4X1C - chains A and D of the 6 polymer chains in the assembly; structure by X-ray diffraction, 1.70 A resolution.

== Chain A (and D) ==
Name: 2-hydroxymuconate tautomerase
Organism: Pseudomonas putida
Notes: EC 5.3.2.6; chain D of this document is another copy of the same molecule, construct and numbering; everything in this record applies to it too
Reference sequence: Q01468 (4OT1_PSEPU); residues 1-62 here correspond to UniProt positions 2-63 (UniProt number = residue number + 1)
Sequence (62 residues; each row starts with the number of its first residue):
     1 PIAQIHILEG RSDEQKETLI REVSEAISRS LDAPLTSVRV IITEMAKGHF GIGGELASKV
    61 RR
Unresolved in the structure: 59-62 (chain D: 60-62)
Modified positions: P1 (1-ethenyl-L-proline; N80)

== Chain A / chain D interface ==
Residue-residue contacts - 31 pairs, chain A then chain D:
  P1(A) with H6(D)
  I2(A) with Q4(D); I5(D); H6(D), hydrogen bond (backbone-backbone); F50(D), hydrophobic
  A3(A) with Q4(D)
  Q4(A) with I2(D); A3(D); Q4(D), hydrogen bond (backbone-backbone)
  I5(A) with I2(D)
  H6(A) with P1(D); I2(D), hydrogen bond (backbone-backbone)
  I7(A) with L31(D), hydrophobic
  Q15(A) with L31(D)
  T18(A) with S30(D)
  L19(A) with I27(D), hydrophobic; S30(D)
  E22(A) with A26(D); R29(D), salt bridge; S30(D)
  V23(A) with A26(D); I27(D), hydrophobic
  A26(A) with E22(D)
  I27(A) with V23(D), hydrophobic
  R29(A) with E22(D), salt bridge
  S30(A) with T18(D); L19(D); E22(D)
  L31(A) with I7(D), hydrophobic; L19(D), hydrophobic
  F50(A) with I2(D), hydrophobic
Other interface residues (no listed pair), chain A (19 interface residues in all): R11
Other interface residues (no listed pair), chain D (19 interface residues in all): R11, M45

== Summary ==
Chain A and chain D each contribute 19 residues to their interface, with 3 hydrogen bonds and 2 salt bridges.
Among the polar pairs are E22(A)-R29(D), I2(A)-H6(D) and Q4(A)-Q4(D).
Both chains are 2-hydroxymuconate tautomerase (Pseudomonas putida). Entry 4X1C (Crystal structure of 4-OT from
Pseudomonas putida mt-2 with an enamine adduct on the N-terminal proline ...) was determined by X-ray
diffraction (same publication as 4X19).
